PDB entry 9EAD | electron microscopy, 6.41 A resolution (low resolution: residue-level contacts below are approximate; hydrogen-bond / salt-bridge calls are withheld) | chains A and B of the 3 polymer chains in the assembly

Chain A:
Protein: Capsid protein VP1
Organism: Seneca Valley virus USA/SSV-001
UniProt: Q155Z9 (POLG_SVV1); residues 28-258 here correspond to UniProt positions 701-931 (UniProt number = residue number + 673)
Amino-acid sequence (231 residues; each row starts with the number of its first residue):
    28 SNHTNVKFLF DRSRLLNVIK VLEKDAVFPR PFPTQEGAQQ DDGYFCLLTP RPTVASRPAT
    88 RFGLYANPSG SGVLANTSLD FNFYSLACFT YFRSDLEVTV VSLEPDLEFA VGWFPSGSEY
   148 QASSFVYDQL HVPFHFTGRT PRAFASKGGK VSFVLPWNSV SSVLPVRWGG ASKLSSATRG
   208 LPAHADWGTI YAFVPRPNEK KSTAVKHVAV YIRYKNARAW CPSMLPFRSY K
UniProt features mapped onto this chain:
  - region: Arg88 to Gly99 (Interaction with host receptor ANTXR1)

Chain B:
Protein: Capsid protein VP3
Organism: Seneca Valley virus USA/SSV-001
UniProt: Q155Z9 (POLG_SVV1); residues 1-238 here correspond to UniProt positions 435-672 (UniProt number = residue number + 434)
Amino-acid sequence (238 residues; row label = number of the first residue in the row):
     1 GPIPTAPREN SLMFLSTLPD DTVPAYGNVR TPPVNYLPGE ITDLLQLARI PTLMAFERVP
    61 EPVPASDTYV PYVAVPTQFD DRPLISFPIT LSDPVYQNTL VGAISSNFAN YRGCIQITLT
   121 FCGPMMARGK FLLSYSPPNG TQPQTLSEAM QCTYSIWDIG LNSSWTFVVP YISPSDYRET
   181 RAITNSVYSA DGWFSLHKLT KITLPPDCPQ SPCILFFASA GEDYTLRLPV DCNPSYVF
Residues lining bound ligands: Ca2+ (CA): Gly1, Pro2, Ile3, Pro4, Thr5, Ala6

How chain A and chain B interact:
Contacting residue pairs (9; chain A residue first):
  Thr31(A) - Thr42(B)
  Thr31(A) - Asp43(B)
  Thr31(A) - Leu44(B)
  Val33(A) - Thr42(B)
  Phe180(A) - Val23(B)
  Val181(A) - Val23(B)
  Val181(A) - Ala25(B)
  Ala246(A) - Glu40(B)
  Ala246(A) - Ile41(B)
Also at the interface, not in a pair above, chain A (9 interface residues in all): Asn32, Ser40, Trp247, Cys248
Also at the interface, not in a pair above, chain B (9 interface residues in all): Ser16, Gly39

Overview:
The chain A/chain B interface involves 9 residues from each chain. Ligands of chain B: Ca2+.
Chain A is Capsid protein VP1 and chain B is Capsid protein VP3, both from Seneca Valley virus USA/SSV-001;
the structure, Seneca valley virus Empty rotated particle at physiological condition (ER-particle[P]), was
determined by electron microscopy, deposited together with 9EAA, 9EAB and 9EAC.
